Entry 6ZP7 (electron microscopy, 3.30 A resolution); this record covers chains C and B of the 3 polymer chains in the assembly.

Chain C (and B):
Name: Spike glycoprotein
Organism: Severe acute respiratory syndrome coronavirus 2
Notes: chain B of this document is another copy of the same molecule, construct and numbering; everything in this record applies to it too
UniProt: P0DTC2 (SPIKE_SARS2); residues 1-1208 here = UniProt positions 1-1208
Chain sequence (1288 residues; numbered 1 to 1288; the number before each row is that of its first residue):
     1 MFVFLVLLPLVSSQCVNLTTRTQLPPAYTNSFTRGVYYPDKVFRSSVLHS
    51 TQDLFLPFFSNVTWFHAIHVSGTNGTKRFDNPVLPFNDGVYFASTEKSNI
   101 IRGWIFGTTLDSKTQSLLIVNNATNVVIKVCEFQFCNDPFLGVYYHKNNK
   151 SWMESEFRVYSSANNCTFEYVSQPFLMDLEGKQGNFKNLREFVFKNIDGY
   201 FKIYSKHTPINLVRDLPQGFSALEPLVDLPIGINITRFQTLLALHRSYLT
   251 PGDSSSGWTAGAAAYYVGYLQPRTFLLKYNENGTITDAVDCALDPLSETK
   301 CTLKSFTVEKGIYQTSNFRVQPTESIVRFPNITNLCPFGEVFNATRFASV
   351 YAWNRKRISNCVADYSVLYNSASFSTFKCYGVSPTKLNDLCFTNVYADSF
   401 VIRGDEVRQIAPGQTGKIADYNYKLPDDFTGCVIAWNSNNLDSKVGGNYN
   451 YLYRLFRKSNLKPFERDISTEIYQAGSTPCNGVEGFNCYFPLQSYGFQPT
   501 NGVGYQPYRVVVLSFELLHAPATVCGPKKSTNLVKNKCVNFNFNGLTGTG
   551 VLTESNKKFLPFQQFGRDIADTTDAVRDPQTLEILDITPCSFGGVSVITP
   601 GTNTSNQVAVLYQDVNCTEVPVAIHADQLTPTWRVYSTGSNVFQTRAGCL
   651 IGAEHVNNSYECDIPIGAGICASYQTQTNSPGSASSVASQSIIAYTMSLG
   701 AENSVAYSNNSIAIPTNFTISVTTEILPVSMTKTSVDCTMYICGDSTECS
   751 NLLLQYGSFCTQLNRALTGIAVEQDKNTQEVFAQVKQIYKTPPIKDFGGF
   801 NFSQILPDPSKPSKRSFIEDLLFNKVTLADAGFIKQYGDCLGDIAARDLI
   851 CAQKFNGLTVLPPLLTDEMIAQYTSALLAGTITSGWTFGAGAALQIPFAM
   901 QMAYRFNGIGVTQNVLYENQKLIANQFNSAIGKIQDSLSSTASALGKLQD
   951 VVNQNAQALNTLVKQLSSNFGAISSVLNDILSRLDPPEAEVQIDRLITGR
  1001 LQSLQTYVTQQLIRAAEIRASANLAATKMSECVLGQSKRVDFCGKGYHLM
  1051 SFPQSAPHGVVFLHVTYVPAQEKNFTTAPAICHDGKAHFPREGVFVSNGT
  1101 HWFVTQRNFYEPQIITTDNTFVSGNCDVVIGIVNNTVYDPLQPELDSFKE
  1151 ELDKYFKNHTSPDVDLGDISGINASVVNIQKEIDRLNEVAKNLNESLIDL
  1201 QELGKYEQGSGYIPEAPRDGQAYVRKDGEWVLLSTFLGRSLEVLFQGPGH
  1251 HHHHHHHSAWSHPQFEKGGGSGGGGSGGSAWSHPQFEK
Disordered / not traced: 1-26, 67-81, 132-155, 161-163, 173-187, 243-263, 443-448, 455-459, 471-489, 495-509, 621-638, 677-688, 829-852, 1147-1288 (chain B: 1-26, 67-81, 132-156, 162-164, 174-188, 242-262, 444-459, 471-509, 621-640, 677-688, 829-853, 1148-1288)
Cystine bridges: C131-C166, C291-C301, C336-C361, C379-C432, C391-C525, C538-C590, C617-C649, C662-C671, C738-C760, C743-C749, C1032-C1043, C1082-C1126
Covalent attachments: N-acetylglucosamine (NAG) linked to N234, N282, N331, N343, N616, N657, N709, N717, N801, N1074, N1134
Differences from the reference sequence: engineered mutation G682 (Arg in P0DTC2), S683 (Arg in P0DTC2), S685 (Arg in P0DTC2), P986 (Lys in P0DTC2), P987 (Val in P0DTC2); expression tag (1209-1288)
Residues lining bound ligands: N-acetylglucosamine (NAG; 2-acetamido-2-deoxy-beta-D-glucopyranose): N122, T124, N125, V127, F157
UniProt features mapped onto this chain:
  - region: N280 to C301 (Putative superantigen), R403 to D405 (Integrin-binding motif), N448 to F456 (Immunodominant HLA epitope recognized by the CD8+), P681, A684 (Putative superantigen), S816 to Y837 (Fusion peptide 1), K835 to F855 (Fusion peptide 2), D1163 to E1202 (Heptad repeat 2)
  - site: R815, S816 (Cleavage)
  - glycosylation: N17 (N-linked (GlcNAc...) (complex) asparagine), N61 (N-linked (GlcNAc...) (hybrid) asparagine), N74 (N-linked (GlcNAc...) (complex) asparagine), N122 (N-linked (GlcNAc...) (hybrid) asparagine), N149 (N-linked (GlcNAc...) (complex) asparagine), N165 (N-linked (GlcNAc...) (complex) asparagine), N234 (N-linked (GlcNAc...) (high mannose) asparagine), N282 (N-linked (GlcNAc...) (complex) asparagine), T323 (O-linked (GalNAc) threonine), S325 (O-linked (HexNAc...) serine), N331 (N-linked (GlcNAc...) (complex) asparagine), N343 (N-linked (GlcNAc...) (complex) asparagine), N603 (N-linked (GlcNAc...) (hybrid) asparagine), N616 (N-linked (GlcNAc...) (complex) asparagine), N657 (N-linked (GlcNAc...) (complex) asparagine), T676 (O-linked (GlcNAc...) threonine), T678 (O-linked (GlcNAc...) threonine), N709 (N-linked (GlcNAc...) (high mannose) asparagine), N717 (N-linked (GlcNAc...) (hybrid) asparagine), N801 (N-linked (GlcNAc...) (hybrid) asparagine) and 6 more in UniProt

Interface between chain C and chain B:
Pairs across the interface (139; chain C residue first):
  Y38(C) - F562(B)  hydrophobic
  D40(C) - F562(B)
  K41(C) - H519(B)
  K41(C) - F562(B)
  K41(C) - Q563(B)
  K41(C) - Q564(B)  hydrogen bond (backbone-backbone)
  V42(C) - Q563(B)
  V42(C) - R567(B)
  F43(C) - K558(B)
  F43(C) - Q563(B)
  F43(C) - G566(B)
  F43(C) - R567(B)
  Y200(C) - N394(B)  hydrogen bond
  Y200(C) - Y396(B)  hydrogen bond
  E224(C) - F562(B)
  P225(C) - F562(B)  hydrophobic
  P230(C) - R357(B)
  P230(C) - Y396(B)
  G413(C) - P987(B)
  D427(C) - P987(B)
  D737(C) - N317(B)  hydrogen bond
  D737(C) - R319(B)  salt bridge
  M740(C) - R319(B)  hydrogen bond
  D745(C) - T549(B)  hydrogen bond
  Q755(C) - S968(B)
  Q755(C) - N969(B)
  Q755(C) - F970(B)
  Y756(C) - Q965(B)
  Y756(C) - F970(B)
  G757(C) - Q965(B)
  S758(C) - T961(B)  hydrogen bond
  S758(C) - Q965(B)
  F759(C) - S1003(B)
  F759(C) - T1006(B)
  Q762(C) - T961(B)  hydrogen bond
  Q762(C) - Q965(B)
  Q762(C) - T1006(B)
  R765(C) - Q957(B)
  Q784(C) - D1041(B)
  Q787(C) - A701(B)
  Q787(C) - N703(B)  hydrogen bond
  I788(C) - A701(B)  hydrogen bond (backbone-backbone)
  I788(C) - E702(B)
  I788(C) - N703(B)  hydrogen bond (backbone-backbone)
  Y789(C) - N703(B)
  Y789(C) - V705(B)  hydrophobic
  K790(C) - E702(B)
  K790(C) - N703(B)
  K790(C) - S704(B)
  P792(C) - Y707(B)  hydrophobic
  D796(C) - Y707(B)
  D796(C) - N709(B)  hydrogen bond
  F797(C) - Y707(B)  hydrophobic
  K854(C) - I569(B)
  G857(C) - F592(B)
  P863(C) - A668(B)
  L864(C) - G669(B)  hydrogen bond (backbone-backbone)
  L865(C) - M697(B)  hydrophobic
  T866(C) - A668(B)
  T866(C) - G669(B)
  M869(C) - M697(B)
  M869(C) - L699(B)  hydrophobic
  Q872(C) - L699(B)
  Y873(C) - L699(B)
  T883(C) - V705(B)
  T883(C) - Y707(B)
  G889(C) - K1045(B)  hydrogen bond (backbone-side chain)
  A890(C) - G1046(B)
  A890(C) - Y1047(B)
  A890(C) - V1068(B)
  A892(C) - E1072(B)
  A893(C) - V705(B)  hydrophobic
  L894(C) - A713(B)
  L894(C) - P715(B)
  L894(C) - E1072(B)
  Q895(C) - A706(B)
  Q895(C) - S711(B)
  Q895(C) - I712(B)
  Q895(C) - A713(B)  hydrogen bond (backbone-backbone)
  Q895(C) - N1074(B)
  I896(C) - Y707(B)
  I896(C) - I712(B)  hydrophobic
  P897(C) - Y707(B)
  P897(C) - S708(B)
  P897(C) - N709(B)
  P897(C) - S711(B)
  P897(C) - T1077(B)
  F898(C) - Y707(B)  hydrogen bond (backbone-side chain)
  M900(C) - T1077(B)  hydrogen bond
  M900(C) - A1078(B)
  M900(C) - P1079(B)
  M900(C) - V1094(B)  hydrophobic
  Y904(C) - V1094(B)
  Y904(C) - R1107(B)
  N907(C) - R1107(B)
  T912(C) - F1121(B)
  Q913(C) - F1089(B)
  Q913(C) - P1090(B)  hydrogen bond (side chain-backbone)
  Q913(C) - F1121(B)
  N914(C) - F1089(B)
  N914(C) - S1123(B)  hydrogen bond
  Y917(C) - P1079(B)  hydrophobic
  Y917(C) - F1089(B)  hydrophobic
  Y917(C) - V1129(B)  hydrophobic
  E918(C) - S1123(B)
  E918(C) - G1124(B)
  E918(C) - V1128(B)
  Q920(C) - I1130(B)
  N960(C) - I569(B)
  V963(C) - A570(B)
  K964(C) - I569(B)
  S967(C) - D571(B)
  S975(C) - D571(B)  hydrogen bond
  V976(C) - D571(B)
  N978(C) - T547(B)
  D979(C) - L517(B)
  S982(C) - K386(B)
  R983(C) - G381(B)  hydrogen bond (side chain-backbone)
  R983(C) - V382(B)
  R983(C) - S383(B)
  R983(C) - L390(B)
  R983(C) - L517(B)
  L984(C) - G381(B)
  L984(C) - K386(B)
  D985(C) - S383(B)  hydrogen bond
  D994(C) - R995(B)  salt bridge
  Q1005(C) - Q1002(B)  hydrogen bond
  Q1005(C) - T1006(B)  hydrogen bond
  L1012(C) - I1013(B)  hydrophobic
  R1019(C) - E1017(B)
  T1027(C) - R1039(B)
  S1030(C) - V1040(B)
  S1030(C) - D1041(B)  hydrogen bond
  E1031(C) - R1039(B)  salt bridge
  E1031(C) - V1040(B)
  R1039(C) - R1039(B)
  E1111(C) - S1123(B)
  L1141(C) - L1141(B)  hydrophobic
  E1144(C) - L1145(B)
Other interface residues (no listed pair), chain C (97 interface residues in all): R44, D228, N282, Y369, K786, F855, N856, T859, P862, I882, W886, T887, L966, T1009, L1034, G1035, Q1113
Other interface residues (no listed pair), chain B (98 interface residues in all): T415, F429, G545, K557, F559, P589, D614, A647, P665, C671, T696, G700, N710, G971, P986, Q1010, F1042, R1091, G1093, V1122

Overview:
97 residues of chain C face 98 of chain B across their interface; the contacts include 25 hydrogen bonds and 3
salt bridges. Polar contacts include D737(C)-R319(B), D994(C)-R995(B) and E1031(C)-R1039(B). Ligands of chain
C: N-acetylglucosamine.
Both chains are Spike glycoprotein (Severe acute respiratory syndrome coronavirus 2). Entry 6ZP7 (SARS-CoV-2
spike in prefusion state (flexibility analysis, 1-up open conformation)) was determined by electron microscopy
together with 6ZOW and 6ZP5 from the same study.
